PDB entry 8G77 | electron microscopy, 2.80 A resolution | chains B and F of the 6 polymer chains in the assembly

== Chain B ==
Name: Spike glycoprotein
Organism: Severe acute respiratory syndrome coronavirus 2
Reference sequence: P0DTC2 (SPIKE_SARS2); numbering as in UniProt (aligned over 14-1211)
Sequence (1234 residues; row label = number of the first residue in the row):
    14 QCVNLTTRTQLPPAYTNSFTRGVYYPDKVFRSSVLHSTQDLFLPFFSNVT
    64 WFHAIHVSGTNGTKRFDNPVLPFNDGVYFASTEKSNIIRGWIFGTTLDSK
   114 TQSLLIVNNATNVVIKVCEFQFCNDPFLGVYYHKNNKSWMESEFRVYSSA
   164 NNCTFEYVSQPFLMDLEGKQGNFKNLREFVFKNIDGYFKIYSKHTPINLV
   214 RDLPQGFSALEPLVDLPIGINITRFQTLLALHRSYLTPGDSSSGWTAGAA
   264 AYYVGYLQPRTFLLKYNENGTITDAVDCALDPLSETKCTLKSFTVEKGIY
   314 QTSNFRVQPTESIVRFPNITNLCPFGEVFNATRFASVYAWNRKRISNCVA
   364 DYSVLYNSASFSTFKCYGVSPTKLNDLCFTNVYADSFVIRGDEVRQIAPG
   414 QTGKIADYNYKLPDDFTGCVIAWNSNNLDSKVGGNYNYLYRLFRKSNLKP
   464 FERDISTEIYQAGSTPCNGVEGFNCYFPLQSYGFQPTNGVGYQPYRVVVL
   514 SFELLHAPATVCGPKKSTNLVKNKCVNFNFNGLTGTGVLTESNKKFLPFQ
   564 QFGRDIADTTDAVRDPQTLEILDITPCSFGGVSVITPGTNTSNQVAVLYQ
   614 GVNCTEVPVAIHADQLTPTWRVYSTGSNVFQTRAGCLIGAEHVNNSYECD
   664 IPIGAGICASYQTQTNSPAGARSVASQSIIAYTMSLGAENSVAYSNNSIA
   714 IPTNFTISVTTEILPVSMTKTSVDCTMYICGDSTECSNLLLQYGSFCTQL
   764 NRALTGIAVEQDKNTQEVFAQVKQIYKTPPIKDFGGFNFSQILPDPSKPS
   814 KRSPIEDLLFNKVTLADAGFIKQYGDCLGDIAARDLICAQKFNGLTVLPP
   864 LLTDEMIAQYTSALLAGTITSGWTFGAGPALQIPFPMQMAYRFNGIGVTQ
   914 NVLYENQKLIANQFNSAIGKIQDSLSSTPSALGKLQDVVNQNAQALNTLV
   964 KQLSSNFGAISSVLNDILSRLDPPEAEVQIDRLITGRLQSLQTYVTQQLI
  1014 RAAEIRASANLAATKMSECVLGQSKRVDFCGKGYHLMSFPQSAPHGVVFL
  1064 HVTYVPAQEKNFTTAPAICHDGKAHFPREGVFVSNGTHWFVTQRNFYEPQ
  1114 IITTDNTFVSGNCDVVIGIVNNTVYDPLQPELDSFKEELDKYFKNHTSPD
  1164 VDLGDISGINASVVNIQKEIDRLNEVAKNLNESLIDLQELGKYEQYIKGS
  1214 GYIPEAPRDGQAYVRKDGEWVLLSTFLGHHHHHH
Unresolved in the structure: 181-183, 625-631, 677-688, 828-853, 1148-1247
Differences from the reference sequence: conflict Gly614 (Asp in P0DTC2), Ala682 (Arg in P0DTC2), Gly683 (Arg in P0DTC2), Pro817 (Phe in P0DTC2), Pro892 (Ala in P0DTC2), Pro899 (Ala in P0DTC2), Pro942 (Ala in P0DTC2), Pro986 (Lys in P0DTC2), Pro987 (Val in P0DTC2); expression tag (1212-1247)
Disulfide bonds: Cys15-Cys136, Cys291-Cys301, Cys336-Cys361, Cys379-Cys432, Cys391-Cys525, Cys480-Cys488, Cys538-Cys590, Cys617-Cys649, Cys662-Cys671, Cys738-Cys760, Cys743-Cys749, Cys1032-Cys1043, Cys1082-Cys1126
Covalent attachments: N-acetylglucosamine (NAG) linked to Asn17, Asn61, Asn74, Asn122, Asn165, Asn234, Asn282, Asn331, Asn603, Asn616, Asn657, Asn709, Asn717, Asn801, Asn1074, Asn1098, Asn1134
UniProt features mapped onto this chain:
  - region: Asn280 to Cys301 (Putative superantigen), Arg403 to Asp405 (Integrin-binding motif), Asn448 to Phe456 (Immunodominant HLA epitope recognized by the CD8+), Pro681, Ala684 (Putative superantigen), Ser816 to Tyr837 (Fusion peptide 1), Lys835 to Phe855 (Fusion peptide 2), Asp1163 to Glu1202 (Heptad repeat 2)
  - site (Cleavage): Arg685, Ser686, Arg815, Ser816
  - glycosylation: Asn17 (N-linked (GlcNAc...) (complex) asparagine), Asn61 (N-linked (GlcNAc...) (hybrid) asparagine), Asn74 (N-linked (GlcNAc...) (complex) asparagine), Asn122 (N-linked (GlcNAc...) (hybrid) asparagine), Asn149 (N-linked (GlcNAc...) (complex) asparagine), Asn165 (N-linked (GlcNAc...) (complex) asparagine), Asn234 (N-linked (GlcNAc...) (high mannose) asparagine), Asn282 (N-linked (GlcNAc...) (complex) asparagine), Thr323 (O-linked (GalNAc) threonine), Ser325 (O-linked (HexNAc...) serine), Asn331 (N-linked (GlcNAc...) (complex) asparagine), Asn343 (N-linked (GlcNAc...) (complex) asparagine), Asn603 (N-linked (GlcNAc...) (hybrid) asparagine), Asn616 (N-linked (GlcNAc...) (complex) asparagine), Asn657 (N-linked (GlcNAc...) (complex) asparagine), Thr676 (O-linked (GlcNAc...) threonine), Thr678 (O-linked (GlcNAc...) threonine), Asn709 (N-linked (GlcNAc...) (high mannose) asparagine), Asn717 (N-linked (GlcNAc...) (hybrid) asparagine), Asn801 (N-linked (GlcNAc...) (hybrid) asparagine) and 6 more in UniProt
  - natural variant: Leu18 (L18F: In strain: Beta/B.1.351, Gamma/P.1 and 1 more), Thr19 (T19I: In strain: Omicron/BQ.1.1, Omicron/XBB.1.5 and 1 more; T19R: In strain: Delta/B.1.617.2, Omicron/BA.2 and 4 more), Thr20 (T20N: In strain: Gamma/P.1), Leu24 to Ala27 (sequence variant, change not given here; In strain: Omicron/BA.2, Omicron/BA.2.12.1 and 6 more), Pro26 (P26S: In strain: Gamma/P.1), Gln52 (Q52H: In strain: Omicron/EG.5.1), Ala67 (A67V: In strain: Eta/B.1.525, Omicron/BA.1), His69 to Val70 (deletion: In strain: Alpha/B.1.1.7, Eta/B.1.525 and 5 more), Gly75 (G75V: In strain: Lambda/C.37), Thr76 (T76I: In strain: Lambda/C.37), Asp80 (D80A: In strain: Beta/B.1.351), Val83 (V83A: In strain: Omicron/XBB.1.5, Omicron/EG.5.1), 80 further natural variant entries in UniProt
  - mutagenesis: His69 to Val70 (Increased incorporation of cleaved spike into virions), Asn121 (N121Q: Partial loss of biliverdin affinity), Arg190 (R190K: Partial loss of biliverdin affinity), Asn234 (N234Q: Increased resistance to neutralizing antibodies), Asn331 (N331Q: Reduced viral infectivity), Asn343 (N343Q: Reduced viral infectivity), Leu452 (L452R: Increased resistance to neutralizing antibodies. Decreases HLA binding to NF9 epitope. Increased binding affinity to human ACE2), Tyr453 (Y453F: Decreased HLA binding to NF9 epitope. Increased binding affinity to human ACE2), Ala475 (A475V: Increased resistance to neutralizing antibodies), Val483 (V483A: Increased resistance to neutralizing antibodies), Glu484 (E484D: Increased replication in human TMEM106B overexpressing cells), Phe490 (F490L: Increased resistance to neutralizing antibodies and human covalescent sera neutralization), 11 further mutagenesis entries in UniProt

== Chain F ==
Name: Nanosota-6
Organism: Vicugna pacos
Sequence (141 residues; numbered -1 to 139; the number before each row is that of its first residue; numbers below 1 keep their minus sign (Met-1 is residue -1)):
    -1 MAQVQLQESGGGLVQPGGSLRLSCVASGSVTFNSMGWYRQAPGKQRELVA
    49 QITAGGDTHYADSVKGRFTISEHRGKNAVYLEMHSLKPEDTAVYYCHLQV
    99 PFLGGGYDYWGQGTQVTVSSGGQHHHHHHGAYPYDVPDYAS
Unresolved in the structure: -1 to 1, 120-139
Disulfide bonds: Cys22-Cys94

== How chain B and chain F interact ==
Residue-residue contacts - 14 pairs, chain B then chain F:
  Pro521(B) - Val2(F)  hydrophobic
  Phe559(B) - Ser25(F)
  Phe559(B) - Gly26(F)
  Pro561(B) - Gln3(F)
  Pro561(B) - Leu4(F)  hydrophobic
  Pro561(B) - Ser25(F)
  Pro561(B) - Gly26(F)
  Pro561(B) - Ser27(F)
  Pro561(B) - Val28(F)  hydrophobic
  Phe562(B) - Gln3(F)
  Arg577(B) - Ser25(F)  hydrogen bond (side chain-backbone)
  Leu582(B) - Gln5(F)
  Leu582(B) - Ala24(F)
  Leu582(B) - Ser25(F)
Also at the interface, not in a pair above, chain B (8 interface residues in all): Leu560, Gln580
Also at the interface, not in a pair above, chain F (12 interface residues in all): Glu6, Ser7, Val23

== Overview ==
8 residues of chain B and 12 residues of chain F are in contact; the contacts include 1 hydrogen bond. Its one
hydrogen-bonded contact is Arg577(B)-Ser25(F). N-acetylglucosamine is covalently linked to Asn17(B), Asn61(B),
Asn74(B), Asn122(B), Asn165(B) and Asn234(B) and 11 more.
Chain B is Spike glycoprotein (Severe acute respiratory syndrome coronavirus 2) and chain F is Nanosota-6
(Vicugna pacos); the structure, SARS-CoV-2 spike/Nb6 complex, was determined by electron microscopy together
with 8UG9 and 8G76 from the same study.
